Entry 5YVW (X-ray diffraction, 3.10 A resolution); this record covers chains B and A.

[Chain B]
Molecule: Genome polyprotein
Source organism: Dengue virus 4
Reference sequence: F8TEL4 (F8TEL4_9FLAV); residues 20-618 here correspond to UniProt positions 1494-2092 (UniProt number = residue number + 1474)
Sequence (599 residues; numbered 20 to 618; the number before each row is that of its first residue):
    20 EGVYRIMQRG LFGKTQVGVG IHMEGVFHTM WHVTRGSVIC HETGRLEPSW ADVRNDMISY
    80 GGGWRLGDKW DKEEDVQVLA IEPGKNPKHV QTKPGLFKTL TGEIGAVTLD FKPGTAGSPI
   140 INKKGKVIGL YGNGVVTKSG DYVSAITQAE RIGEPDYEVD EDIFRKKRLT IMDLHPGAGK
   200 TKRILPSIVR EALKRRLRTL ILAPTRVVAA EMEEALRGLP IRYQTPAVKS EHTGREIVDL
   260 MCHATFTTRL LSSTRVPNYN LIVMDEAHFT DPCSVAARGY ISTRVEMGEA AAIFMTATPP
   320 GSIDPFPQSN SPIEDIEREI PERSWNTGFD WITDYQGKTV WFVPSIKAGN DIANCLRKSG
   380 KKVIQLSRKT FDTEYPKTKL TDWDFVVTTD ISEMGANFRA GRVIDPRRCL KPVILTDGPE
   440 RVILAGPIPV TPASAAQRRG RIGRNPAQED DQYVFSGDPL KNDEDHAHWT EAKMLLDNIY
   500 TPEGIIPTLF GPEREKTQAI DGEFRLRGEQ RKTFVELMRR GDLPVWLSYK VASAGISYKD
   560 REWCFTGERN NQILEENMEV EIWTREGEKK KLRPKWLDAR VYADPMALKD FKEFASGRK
Disordered / not traced: 27-34
Differences from the reference sequence: engineered mutation Ala-135 (Ser1609 in F8TEL4)

[Chain A]
Molecule: Genome polyprotein
Source organism: Dengue virus 4
Reference sequence: F8TEL4 (F8TEL4_9FLAV); residues 49-95 here correspond to UniProt positions 1393-1439 (UniProt number = residue number + 1344)
Sequence (47 residues; row label = number of the first residue in the row):
    49 ADLSLEKAAN VQWDEMADIT GSSPIIEVKQ DEDGSFSIRD VEETNMI
Disordered / not traced: 49-56, 87-95

[How chain B and chain A interact]
Residue-residue contacts (45):
  Gly-21(B) with Ala-57(A)
  Val-22(B) with Ala-57(A), hydrogen bond (backbone-backbone)
  Val-72(B) with Glu-80(A); Asp-81(A); Gly-82(A)
  Gln-96(B) with Trp-61(A); Asp-62(A), hydrogen bond (side chain-backbone); Ala-65(A)
  His-108(B) with Gln-60(A); Asp-62(A), salt bridge; Ala-65(A); Asp-66(A)
  Val-109(B) with Ala-65(A); Asp-66(A)
  Gln-110(B) with Ala-65(A); Asp-66(A), hydrogen bond (backbone-backbone); Ile-67(A); Thr-68(A), hydrogen bond (backbone-backbone)
  Thr-111(B) with Thr-68(A)
  Lys-112(B) with Thr-68(A); Gly-69(A); Ser-71(A)
  Pro-113(B) with Ser-71(A), hydrogen bond (backbone-side chain)
  Gly-114(B) with Ser-71(A)
  Leu-115(B) with Pro-72(A); Ile-73(A); Ile-74(A), hydrogen bond (backbone-backbone)
  Phe-116(B) with Ile-74(A); Val-76(A), hydrophobic
  Lys-117(B) with Ile-74(A), hydrogen bond (backbone-backbone); Glu-75(A); Val-76(A), hydrogen bond (backbone-backbone)
  Thr-118(B) with Val-76(A)
  Thr-127(B) with Gly-69(A); Ser-70(A), hydrogen bond (side chain-backbone)
  Ile-140(B) with Trp-61(A), hydrophobic
  Lys-142(B) with Trp-61(A)
  Gly-144(B) with Val-59(A)
  Val-146(B) with Val-59(A), hydrophobic
  Asn-152(B) with Ser-83(A); Phe-84(A)
  Val-154(B) with Phe-84(A)
  Val-162(B) with Ile-74(A), hydrophobic
  Ala-164(B) with Phe-84(A), hydrophobic
  Gln-467(B) with Asp-81(A)
Also at the interface, not in a pair above, chain B (31 interface residues in all): Arg-73, Asp-94, Lys-143, Lys-145, Gly-153, Tyr-161
Also at the interface, not in a pair above, chain A (25 interface residues in all): Glu-63, Asp-79, Ser-85

[Summary]
31 residues of chain B and 25 residues of chain A are in contact, with 9 hydrogen bonds and 1 salt bridge.
Among the polar pairs are His-108(B)/Asp-62(A), Gln-96(B)/Asp-62(A) and Pro-113(B)/Ser-71(A).
Here chain B is Genome polyprotein and chain A is Genome polyprotein, both from Dengue virus 4. Entry 5YVW
(Crystal structure of full length NS3 protein (eD4NS2BNS3) from DENV4 in closed conformation) was determined
by X-ray diffraction.
